Entry 4GGD (X-ray diffraction, 2.44 A resolution); this record covers chains A and C.

== Chain A ==
Name: Cell division cycle protein 20 homolog
From: Homo sapiens
Reference sequence: Q12834 (CDC20_HUMAN); numbering as in UniProt (aligned over 71-499)
Sequence (431 residues; row label = number of the first residue in the row):
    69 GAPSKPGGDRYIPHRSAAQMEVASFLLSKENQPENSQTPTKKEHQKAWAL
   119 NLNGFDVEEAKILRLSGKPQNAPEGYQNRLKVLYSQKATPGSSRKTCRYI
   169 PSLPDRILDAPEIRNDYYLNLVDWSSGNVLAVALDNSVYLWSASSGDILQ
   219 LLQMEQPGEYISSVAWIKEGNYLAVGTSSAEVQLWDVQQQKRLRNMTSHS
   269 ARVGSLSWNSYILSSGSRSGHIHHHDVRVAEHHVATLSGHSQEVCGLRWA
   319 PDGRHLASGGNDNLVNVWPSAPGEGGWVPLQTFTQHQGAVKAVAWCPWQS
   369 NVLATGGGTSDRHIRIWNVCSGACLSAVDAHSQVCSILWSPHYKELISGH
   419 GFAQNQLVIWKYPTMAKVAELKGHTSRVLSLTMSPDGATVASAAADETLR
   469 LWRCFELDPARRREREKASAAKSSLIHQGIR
Disordered / not traced: 69-164, 477-499
Construct notes: expression tag (69-70)
UniProt features mapped onto this chain:
  - modified residue: Ser-72 (Phosphoserine), Ser-92 (Phosphoserine), Thr-106 (Phosphothreonine), Ser-153 (Phosphoserine), Thr-157 (Phosphothreonine), Ser-161 (Phosphoserine)
  - cross-link (Glycyl lysine isopeptide (Lys-Gly)): Lys-485 (interchain with G-Cter in ubiquitin), Lys-490 (interchain with G-Cter in ubiquitin)
  - natural variant: Arg-182 to Arg-499 (deletion: In OZEMA14), Ala-211 (A211T: In OZEMA14; uncertain significance), Tyr-228 (Y228C: In OZEMA14), Arg-262 to Arg-499 (deletion: In OZEMA14), Arg-286 (R286S: Found in a patient with mosaic variagated aneuploidy syndrome 1; uncertain significance), Arg-296 (R296Q: In OZEMA14; uncertain significance), Arg-322 to Arg-499 (deletion: In OZEMA14), Arg-322 (R322Q: In OZEMA14), Trp-385 (W385C: In OZEMA14), Leu-439 (L439R: In OZEMA14; uncertain significance)
  - mutagenesis: Ser-72 (S72A: Loss of BUB1-mediated phosphorylation and inhibition and partially defective spindle-assembly checkpoint; when associated with A-41; A-92; A-153; A-157 and A-161), Ser-92 (S92A: Loss of BUB1-mediated phosphorylation and inhibition and partially defective spindle-assembly checkpoint; when associated with A-41; A-72; A-153; A-157 and A-161), Arg-132 (R132A: Loss of interaction with MAD2L1), Ser-153 (S153A: Loss of BUB1-mediated phosphorylation and inhibition and partially defective spindle-assembly checkpoint; when associated with A-42; A-72; A-92; A-157 and A-161), Thr-157 (T157A: Loss of BUB1-mediated phosphorylation and inhibition and partially defective spindle-assembly checkpoint; when associated with A-42; A-72; A-92; A-153 and A-161), Ser-161 (S161A: Loss of BUB1-mediated phosphorylation and inhibition and partially defective spindle-assembly checkpoint; when associated with A-72; A-92; A-153; A-157 and A-161), Lys-485 (K485R: Does not affect its ability to bind the APC/C complex; when associated with R-490), Lys-490 (K490R: Does not affect its ability to bind the APC/C complex; when associated with R-485)
From the paper describing this entry:
  - mutagenesis - W209A: unchanged catalytic activity on cyclin B1
  - mutagenesis - T377A, Q401A, R445A: unchanged catalytic activity
  - mutagenesis - L176A: decreased binding to BubR1N
  - mutagenesis - D177A, Y207A, E465A: increased binding to BubR1N
  - mutagenesis - D177A: decreased catalytic activity on cyclin B1
  - mutagenesis - D177A: unchanged catalytic activity on cyclin B1 DeltaD

== Chain C ==
Name: Mitotic checkpoint serine/threonine-protein kinase BUB1 beta
Notes: EC 2.7.11.1
Reference sequence: O60566 (BUB1B_HUMAN); residues 1-23 here correspond to UniProt positions 20-42 (UniProt number = residue number + 19)
Sequence (23 residues; each row starts with the number of its first residue):
     1 DEWELSKENVQPLRQGRIMSTLQ
Disordered / not traced: 1-4, 12-23

== How chain A and chain C interact ==
Pairs across the interface - 19 pairs, chain A then chain C:
  Asn-183(A) / Asn-9(C)
  Asp-184(A) / Asn-9(C)  hydrogen bond
  Tyr-185(A) / Glu-8(C)
  Tyr-185(A) / Asn-9(C)  hydrogen bond (backbone-side chain)
  Tyr-186(A) / Leu-5(C)
  Tyr-186(A) / Ser-6(C)
  Tyr-186(A) / Lys-7(C)
  Tyr-186(A) / Glu-8(C)  hydrogen bond (side chain-backbone)
  Tyr-186(A) / Asn-9(C)
  Gln-310(A) / Leu-5(C)
  Asn-329(A) / Leu-5(C)
  Asn-329(A) / Lys-7(C)  hydrogen bond (backbone-side chain)
  Asn-331(A) / Lys-7(C)  hydrogen bond
  Ala-357(A) / Glu-8(C)  hydrogen bond (backbone-side chain)
  Gly-376(A) / Glu-8(C)
  Thr-377(A) / Glu-8(C)  hydrogen bond (backbone-side chain)
  Gln-401(A) / Glu-8(C)  hydrogen bond
  Arg-445(A) / Glu-8(C)  hydrogen bond (side chain-backbone)
  Arg-445(A) / Asn-9(C)  hydrogen bond
Other interface residues (no listed pair), chain A (14 interface residues in all): Gly-356, Ser-378
Interface features reported in the paper:
  - residue pairs: Asn-329(A)/Lys-7(C) (hydrogen bond), Asn-331(A)/Lys-7(C) (hydrogen bond)
  - interface residues, chain A: Ala-357(A), Thr-377(A), Gln-401(A), Arg-445(A)
  - hot spots on chain A (mutagenesis) - Q401A, R445A: decreased binding to BubR1N
  - interface residues, chain C: Glu-8(C), Asn-9(C)

== Summary ==
14 residues of chain A face 5 of chain C across their interface; the contacts include 10 hydrogen bonds. Polar
contacts include Asp-184(A)/Asn-9(C), Tyr-185(A)/Asn-9(C) and Tyr-186(A)/Glu-8(C). The authors report hydrogen
bonds between Asn-329(A) and Lys-7(C) and Asn-331(A) and Lys-7(C). From the paper: L176A, Q401A and R445A of
chain A reduce binding to BubR1N; interface residues Ala-357(A), Thr-377(A) and Glu-8(C) among others; 8
substitutions were tested in all.
Chain A is Cell division cycle protein 20 homolog (Homo sapiens) and chain C is Mitotic checkpoint
serine/threonine-protein kinase BUB1 beta; the structure, Structural analysis of human Cdc20 supports
multisite degron recognition by APC/C, was determined by X-ray diffraction together with 4GGA and 4GGC from
the same study.
